Entry 8RN7 (electron microscopy, 3.09 A resolution); this record covers chains A and C of the 5 polymer chains in the assembly.

== Chain A ==
Protein: Polymerase acidic protein
From: Influenza B virus (B/Memphis/13/2003)
Notes: EC 3.1.-.-
UniProtKB: Q5V8Z9 (Q5V8Z9_9INFB); numbering as in UniProt (aligned over 1-726)
Chain sequence (726 residues; numbered 1 to 726; the number before each row is that of its first residue):
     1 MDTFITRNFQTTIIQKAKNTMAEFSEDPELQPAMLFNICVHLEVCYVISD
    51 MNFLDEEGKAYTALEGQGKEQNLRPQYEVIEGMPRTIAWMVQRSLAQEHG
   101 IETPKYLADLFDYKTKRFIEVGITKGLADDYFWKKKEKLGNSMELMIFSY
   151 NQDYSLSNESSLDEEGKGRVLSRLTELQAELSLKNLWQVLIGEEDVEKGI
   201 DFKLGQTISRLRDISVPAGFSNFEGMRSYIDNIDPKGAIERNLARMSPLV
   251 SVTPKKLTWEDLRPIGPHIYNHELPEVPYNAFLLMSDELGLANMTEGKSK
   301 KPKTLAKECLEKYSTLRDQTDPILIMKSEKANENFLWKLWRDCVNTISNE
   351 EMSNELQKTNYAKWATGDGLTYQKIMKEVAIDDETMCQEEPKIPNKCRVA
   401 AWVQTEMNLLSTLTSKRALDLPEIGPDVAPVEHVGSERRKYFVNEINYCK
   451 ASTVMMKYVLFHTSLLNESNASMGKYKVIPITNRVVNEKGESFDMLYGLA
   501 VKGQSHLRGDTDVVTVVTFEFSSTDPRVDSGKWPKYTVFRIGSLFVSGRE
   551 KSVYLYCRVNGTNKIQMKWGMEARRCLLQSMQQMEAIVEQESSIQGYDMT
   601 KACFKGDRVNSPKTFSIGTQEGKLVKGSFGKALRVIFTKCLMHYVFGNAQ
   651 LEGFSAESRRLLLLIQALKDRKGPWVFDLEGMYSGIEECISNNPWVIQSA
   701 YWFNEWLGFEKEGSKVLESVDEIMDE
Not modelled in the structure: 1-198, 717-726
Reported in the primary citation:
  - mutagenesis - K631A/R634A: decreased catalytic activity

== Chain C ==
Protein: Polymerase basic protein 2
From: Influenza B virus (B/Memphis/13/2003)
UniProtKB: Q5V8X3 (Q5V8X3_9INFB); numbering as in UniProt (aligned over 1-770)
Chain sequence (799 residues; row label = number of the first residue in the row):
     1 MTLAKIELLKQLLRDNEAKTVLKQTTVDQYNIIRKFNTSRIEKNPSLRMK
    51 WAMCSNFPLALTKGDMANRIPLEYKGIQLKTNAEDIGTKGQMCSIAAVTW
   101 WNTYGPIGDTEGFERVYESFFLRKMRLDNATWGRITFGPVERVRKRVLLN
   151 PLTKEMPPDEASNVIMEILFPKEAGIPRESTWIHRELIKEKREKLKGTMI
   201 TPIVLAYMLERELVARRRFLPVAGATSAEFIEMLHCLQGENWRQIYHPGG
   251 NKLTESRSQSMIVACRKIIRRSIVASNPLELAVEIANKTVIDTEPLKSCL
   301 AAIDGGDVACDIIRAALGLKIRQRQRFGRLELKRISGRGFKNDEEILIGN
   351 GTIQKIGIWDGEEEFHVRCGECRGILKKSKMKLEKLLINSAKKEDMRDLI
   401 ILCMVFSQDTRMFQGVRGEINFLNRAGQLLSPMYQLQRYFLNRSNDLFDQ
   451 WGYEESPKASELHGINESMNASDYTLKGVVVTRNVIDDFSSTETEKVSIT
   501 KNLSLIKRTGEVIMGANDVSELESQAQLMITYDTPKMWEMGTTKELVQNT
   551 YQWVLKNLVTLKAQFLLGKEDMFQWDAFEAFESIIPQKMAGQYSGFARAV
   601 LKQMRDQEVMKTDQFIKLLPFCFSPPKLRSNGEPYQFLKLVLKGGGENFI
   651 EVRKGSPLFSYNPQTEVLTICGRMMSLKGKIEDEERNRSMGNAVLAGFLV
   701 SGKYDPDLGDFKTIEELEKLKPGEKANILLYQGKPVKVVKRKRYSALSND
   751 ISQGIKRQRMTVESMGWALSGWSHPQFEKGGGSGGGSGGSAWSHPQFEK
Not modelled in the structure: 37-42, 84-90, 250-799
Sequence notes: expression tag (771-799)

== How chain A and chain C interact ==
Pairs across the interface (26):
  A429(A) with W132(C), hydrophobic; Q244(C)
  P430(A) with G133(C); Q244(C)
  V431(A) with W242(C), hydrophobic; Q244(C)
  V434(A) with F137(C), hydrophobic
  L466(A) with W51(C)
  S469(A) with W51(C)
  N470(A) with K50(C); W51(C); C54(C), hydrogen bond
  D510(A) with L47(C)
  K564(A) with L47(C); W51(C)
  K568(A) with N44(C); L47(C)
  M571(A) with K50(C)
  E589(A) with W242(C)
  Q590(A) with N241(C)
  S592(A) with F137(C)
  S593(A) with F137(C); P139(C); N241(C)
  G596(A) with F137(C)
  D598(A) with F137(C)
Other interface residues (no listed pair), chain A (21 interface residues in all): R438, N467, I565, Y597
Other interface residues (no listed pair), chain C (16 interface residues in all): S46, I135, G138, C236

== Overview ==
The interface between chain A and chain C involves 21 residues on one side and 16 on the other, with 1
hydrogen bond. Its one hydrogen-bonded contact is N470(A)-C54(C). The paper reports that K631A/R634A of chain
A reduce catalytic activity.
Chain A is Polymerase acidic protein and chain C is Polymerase basic protein 2, both from Influenza B virus
(B/Memphis/13/2003); the structure, Pseudo-symmetrical influenza B polymerase apo-dimer, core-only moeity
(from "Influenza B polymerase pseudo-symmetrical dimer" | Local refinement), was determined by electron
microscopy together with 8RN1, 8RN2, 8RN3, 8RN4, 8RN5, 8RN6 and 5 further entries from the same study.
